Entry 7TLR (X-ray diffraction, 2.10 A resolution); this record covers chains A and B.

Chain A (and B):
Molecule: Cysteine desulfurase
From: Lancefieldella parvula
Notes: EC 2.8.1.7; chain B of this document is another copy of the same molecule, construct and numbering; everything in this record applies to it too
UniProtKB: C8W9P2 (C8W9P2_ATOPD); numbering as in UniProt (aligned over 1-429)
Chain sequence (447 residues; row label = number of the first residue in the row; numbers below 1 keep their minus sign (Met-17 is residue -17)):
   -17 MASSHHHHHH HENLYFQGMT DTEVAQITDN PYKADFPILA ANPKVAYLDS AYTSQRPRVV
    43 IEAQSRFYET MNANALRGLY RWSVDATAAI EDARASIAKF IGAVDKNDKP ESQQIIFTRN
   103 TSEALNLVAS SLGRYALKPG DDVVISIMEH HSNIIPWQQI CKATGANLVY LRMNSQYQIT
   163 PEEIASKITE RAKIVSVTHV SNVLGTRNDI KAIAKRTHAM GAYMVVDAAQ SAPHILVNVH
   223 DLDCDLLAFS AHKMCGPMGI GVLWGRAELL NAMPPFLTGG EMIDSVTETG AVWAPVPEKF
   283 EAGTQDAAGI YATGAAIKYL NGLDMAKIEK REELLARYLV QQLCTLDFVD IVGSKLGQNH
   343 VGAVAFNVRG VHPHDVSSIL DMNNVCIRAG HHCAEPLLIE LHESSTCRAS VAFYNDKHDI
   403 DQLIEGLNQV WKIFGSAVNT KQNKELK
Unresolved in the structure: -17 to -1, 56-64, 417-429 (chain B: -17 to 0, 61-66, 417-429)
Construct notes: expression tag (-17 to 0); engineered mutation Tyr34 (Ala in C8W9P2)
Residues lining bound ligands: pyridoxal phosphate (PLP): Asn102, Thr103, Ser104, His132, Ser134, Thr180, Val182, Asn184, Asp209, Ala211, Gln212, Ser232, His234, Lys235
What the authors report for this chain:
  - contacts within the chain: Tyr34-Arg370 (pi stacking)
  - catalytic residues: His132
  - mutagenesis - H132A, K235R: abolished catalytic activity

How chain A and chain B interact:
Residue-residue contacts - 130 pairs, chain A then chain B:
  Ile20(A) - Glu51(B)
  Ile20(A) - Thr52(B)
  Ile20(A) - Met53(B)
  Ile20(A) - Asn54(B)
  Ile20(A) - Leu58(B)
  Asn24(A) - Leu58(B)
  Val27(A) - Ala57(B)
  Val27(A) - Leu58(B)  hydrophobic
  Tyr29(A) - Ala55(B)
  Thr35(A) - Ala55(B)
  Ser36(A) - Asn54(B)  hydrogen bond (backbone-side chain)
  Gln37(A) - Asn54(B)  hydrogen bond
  Gln37(A) - Ala57(B)
  Arg38(A) - Tyr50(B)
  Arg38(A) - Asn54(B)  hydrogen bond
  Arg40(A) - Glu51(B)  salt bridge
  Ile43(A) - Ser47(B)
  Ile43(A) - Tyr50(B)  hydrophobic
  Gln46(A) - Gln46(B)
  Gln46(A) - Tyr50(B)
  Ser47(A) - Ile43(B)
  Ser47(A) - Ser47(B)  hydrogen bond
  Tyr50(A) - Arg38(B)
  Tyr50(A) - Ile43(B)  hydrophobic
  Tyr50(A) - Gln46(B)
  Tyr50(A) - Pro239(B)
  Tyr50(A) - Met240(B)  hydrogen bond (side chain-backbone)
  Glu51(A) - Ile20(B)
  Glu51(A) - Ile43(B)
  Thr52(A) - Ile20(B)
  Met53(A) - Ile20(B)
  Asn54(A) - Ile20(B)
  Asn54(A) - Ser36(B)  hydrogen bond (side chain-backbone)
  Asn54(A) - Gln37(B)  hydrogen bond
  Asn54(A) - Arg38(B)  hydrogen bond
  Asn54(A) - Met240(B)
  Ala55(A) - Tyr29(B)  hydrogen bond (backbone-side chain)
  Ala55(A) - Thr35(B)
  Thr100(A) - Arg101(B)
  Arg101(A) - Thr100(B)
  Arg101(A) - Arg101(B)
  Arg101(A) - Glu105(B)  salt bridge
  Arg101(A) - Leu259(B)
  Arg101(A) - Gln287(B)
  Asn102(A) - Ala284(B)  hydrogen bond (side chain-backbone)
  Asn102(A) - Gly285(B)
  Asn102(A) - Thr286(B)  hydrogen bond (side chain-backbone)
  Ser104(A) - Gly285(B)
  Glu105(A) - Arg101(B)  salt bridge
  Glu105(A) - Glu105(B)
  Asn108(A) - Leu259(B)
  Asn108(A) - Thr260(B)  hydrogen bond (side chain-backbone)
  Ile129(A) - Glu270(B)
  His133(A) - Gly261(B)
  His133(A) - Gly262(B)
  His133(A) - Ile265(B)
  His133(A) - Val268(B)
  Ser134(A) - Gly261(B)
  Ser134(A) - Gly262(B)  hydrogen bond (side chain-backbone)
  Ile137(A) - Thr260(B)
  Ile137(A) - Gly261(B)
  Ile137(A) - Ile265(B)  hydrophobic
  Ile137(A) - Val268(B)  hydrophobic
  Ile137(A) - Trp275(B)  hydrophobic
  Pro138(A) - Thr260(B)
  Gln140(A) - Thr269(B)  hydrogen bond (side chain-backbone)
  Gln140(A) - Glu270(B)  hydrogen bond (side chain-backbone)
  Gln140(A) - Thr271(B)
  Gln140(A) - Gly272(B)  hydrogen bond (side chain-backbone)
  Gln140(A) - Ala273(B)
  Gln141(A) - Trp275(B)
  Leu150(A) - Glu270(B)
  Tyr152(A) - Glu270(B)  hydrogen bond (side chain-backbone)
  Arg154(A) - Glu270(B)  salt bridge
  His234(A) - Thr286(B)
  Pro239(A) - Tyr50(B)
  Met240(A) - Tyr50(B)  hydrogen bond (backbone-side chain)
  Met240(A) - Thr286(B)
  Met240(A) - Gln287(B)
  Met240(A) - Asp288(B)
  Met240(A) - Ala289(B)
  Phe258(A) - Leu259(B)  hydrophobic
  Leu259(A) - Arg101(B)
  Leu259(A) - Asn108(B)
  Leu259(A) - Phe258(B)  hydrophobic
  Thr260(A) - Asn108(B)  hydrogen bond (backbone-side chain)
  Thr260(A) - Ile137(B)
  Thr260(A) - Pro138(B)
  Gly261(A) - His133(B)
  Gly261(A) - Ser134(B)
  Gly261(A) - Ile137(B)
  Gly262(A) - His133(B)
  Gly262(A) - Ser134(B)  hydrogen bond (backbone-side chain)
  Ile265(A) - His133(B)
  Ile265(A) - Ile137(B)  hydrophobic
  Ser267(A) - Glu377(B)
  Val268(A) - His133(B)
  Val268(A) - Ile137(B)  hydrophobic
  Val268(A) - Glu377(B)  hydrogen bond (backbone-side chain)
  Val268(A) - Pro378(B)  hydrophobic
  Thr269(A) - Gln140(B)  hydrogen bond (backbone-side chain)
  Thr269(A) - Pro378(B)
  Glu270(A) - Ile129(B)
  Glu270(A) - Gln140(B)  hydrogen bond (backbone-side chain)
  Glu270(A) - Leu150(B)
  Glu270(A) - Tyr152(B)  hydrogen bond (backbone-side chain)
  Glu270(A) - Arg154(B)  salt bridge
  Thr271(A) - Gln140(B)
  Gly272(A) - Gln140(B)
  Trp275(A) - Ile137(B)  hydrophobic
  Trp275(A) - Gln141(B)
  Ala284(A) - Asn102(B)  hydrogen bond (backbone-side chain)
  Gly285(A) - Asn102(B)
  Gly285(A) - Ser104(B)
  Thr286(A) - Asn102(B)  hydrogen bond (backbone-side chain)
  Thr286(A) - His234(B)
  Gln287(A) - Arg101(B)
  Gln287(A) - Met240(B)
  Asp288(A) - Met240(B)
  Asp288(A) - Gly241(B)
  Ala289(A) - Met240(B)
  Asp363(A) - Arg59(B)  salt bridge
  Asn366(A) - Gly60(B)
  Cys368(A) - Ala57(B)
  Cys368(A) - Arg59(B)
  Glu377(A) - Ser267(B)
  Glu377(A) - Val268(B)  hydrogen bond (side chain-backbone)
  Pro378(A) - Val268(B)  hydrophobic
  Pro378(A) - Thr269(B)
  Glu382(A) - Glu270(B)
Other interface residues (no listed pair), chain A (73 interface residues in all): Pro19, Tyr34, Phe49, His132, Gly241, Glu263, Asp266, Ala273, Ala290, Cys375, Ile381
Other interface residues (no listed pair), chain B (70 interface residues in all): Pro19, Tyr34, Phe49, His132, Glu263, Ala290, Cys375, Ile381, Glu382

Overview:
73 residues of chain A and 70 residues of chain B are in contact; the contacts include 27 hydrogen bonds and 6
salt bridges. Polar pairs include Arg40(A)-Glu51(B), Arg101(A)-Glu105(B) and Arg154(A)-Glu270(B). Bound to
chain A: pyridoxal phosphate. The paper reports the catalytic residue His132(A); H132A and K235R of chain A
abolish catalytic activity.
Chain A and chain B are both Cysteine desulfurase (Lancefieldella parvula); the structure, Structure of
Atopobium parvulum SufS A34Y mutant, was determined by X-ray diffraction (same publication as 7TLM, 7TLP and
7TLQ).
